8P8V - chains 3 and r of the 59 polymer chains in the assembly; structure by electron microscopy, 8.70 A resolution (very low resolution: no residue pairs are listed; an interface is given only as per-side residue counts).

Chain 3:
Molecule: 23S ribosomal RNA
Source organism: Mycoplasmoides pneumoniae M129
Sequence (2907 nucleotides; row label = number of the first residue in the row):
     1 UACAAUAAGU UACUAAGGGC UUAUGGUGGA UGCCUUGGCA CUAAUAGGCG AUGAAGGACG
    61 UGUUAACCUG CGAUAAGCUU CGGGUAGGUG GUAAGAACCU CAGAUCCGGA GAUUUCCGAA
   121 UGGAGCAAUC CGGUAGUUGG AAACAGCUAU CAUUAAUUGA UGAAUAAAUA GUCAAUUAAA
   181 GCAAUACGUG GUGAAGUGAA ACAUCUCAGU AGCCACAGGA AAAGAAAACG AAUGUGAUUC
   241 CGUGUGUAGU GGCGAGCGAA AGCGGAACAG GCCAAACUUA UCAUUAGAUA GGGGUUGUAG
   301 GGCUUGCAAU GUGGACUUGA AAACGAUAGA AGAAGCUGUU GGAAAGCAGC GCGCAAAAGG
   361 GUGAUAGCCC CGUAUUUGAA AUUGUUUUCA UACCUAGCGA GAUCCCUGAG UAGCUCGGAA
   421 AACGUUAUUU UGAGUGAAUC UGCCCAGACC AUUGGGUAAG CCUAAAUACU AAUUAGUGAC
   481 CGAUAGCGAA ACAGUACCGU GAGGGAAAGG UGAAAAGAAC CCAGAGAUGG GAGUGAAAUA
   541 GAUUCUGAAA CCAUAUGCCU ACAACGUGUC AGAGCACAUU AAUGUGUGAU GGCGUGCGUU
   601 UUGAAGUAUG AGCCGGCGAG UUAUGAUAGC AAGCGUUAGU UAACCAGGAG AUGGGGAGCU
   661 GUAGCGAAAG CGAGUUUUAA AAGAGCGUUU GUUUGUUAUU AUAGACCCGA AACGGGUUGA
   721 GCUAGUCAUG AGCAGGUUGA AGGUUGAGUA ACAUCAACUG GAGGACCGAA CCGACUCUCG
   781 UUGAAACGAU AGCGGAUGAC UUGUGAUUAG GGGUGAAAUU CCAAUCGAAA UCCGUGAUAG
   841 CUGGUUCUCG UCGAAAUAGC UUUAAGGCUA GCGUGAGAUC ACAAAUAAGU GGAGGUAAAG
   901 CUACUGAAUG UAUGAUGGCG CCACCUAGGC GUACUGAAUA CAAUUAAACU CUGAAUGCCA
   961 UUUAUUUUAU UCUCGCAGUC AGACAGUGGG GGAUAAGCUU CAUUGUCAAG AGGGGAAGAG
  1021 CCCAGAUCAU UAAAUAAGGU CCCCAAAAUA UACUAAGUGG AAAAGGAUGU GAAAGUGCUA
  1081 AAACAGCAAG GAUGUUGGCU UAGAAGCAGC CAUCGUUUAA AGAGUGCGUA ACAGCUCACU
  1141 UGUCGAGUGU UUUUGCGCCG AAGAUGUAAC GGGGCUAAGU AUAUUACCGA AUUUAUGGAU
  1201 AAGAUUUAUA UCUUGUGGUA GACGAGCGUU GUAUUGGAGU UGAAGUCAAA GCGUGAGCAU
  1261 UGGUGGAUCC AAUACAAGUG AGAAUGCCGG CAUGAGUAAC GCUUGGGAGU GAGAAUCUCC
  1321 CAAACCGAUU GACUAAGGUU UCCUGGACCA GGGUCGUCCU UCCAGGGUUA GUCUGGACCU
  1381 AAGCUGAGGC UGAAAAGCGU AGGCGAUGGA CAACAGGUUA AUAUUCCUGU ACUUACAGUU
  1441 AGACUGAUGG AGUGACAAAG AAGGUUUUCC ACCCCCAUAA UUGGAUUUGG GGAUAAAUCA
  1501 UAAGGUGGUA CAAUAGGCAA AUCCGUUGUG CAUAACAUUG AGUGAUGAUG UCGAGUGAAU
  1561 GAGUGAUCAA GUAGCGAAGG UGGUAUUAAU CAUGCUUUCA AGAAAAGCUU CUAGGGUUAA
  1621 UCUAGCUGUA ACCAGUACCG AGAACGAACA CACGUAGUCA AGGAGAGGAU CCUAAGGUUA
  1681 GCGAGUGAAC UAUAGCCAAG GAACUCUGCA AAUUAACCCC GUAAGUUAGC GAGAAGGGGU
  1741 GCUUAUGUAA AAGUAAGCCG CAGUGAAGAA CGAGGGGGGA CUGUUUAACU AAAACACAAC
  1801 UCUAUGCCAA ACCGUAAGGU GAUGUAUAUG GGGUGACACC UGCCCAGUGC UGGAAGGUUA
  1861 AAGAAGGAGG UUAGCGCAAG CGAAGCUUUU AACUGAAGCC CCAGUGAACG GCGGCCGUAA
  1921 CUAUAACGGU CCUAAGGUAG CGAAAUUCCU AGUCGGGUAA AUUCCGUCCC GCUUGAAUGG
  1981 UGUAACCAUC UCUUGACUGU CUCGGCUAUA GACUCGGUGA AAUCCAGGUA CGGGUGAAGA
  2041 CACCCGUUAG GCGCAACGGG ACGGAAAGAC CCCGUGAAGC UUUACUGUAG CUUAAUAUUG
  2101 AUCAGGACAU UAUCAUGUAG AGAAUAGGUA GGAGCAAUCG AUGCAAGUUC GCUAGGACUU
  2161 GUUGAUGCGA AAGGUGGAAU ACUACCCUUG GUUGUGUGCU GUUCUAAUUG GUAACUGUUA
  2221 UCCAGUUUCA AGACAGUGUU AGGUGGGCAG UUUGACUGGG GCGGUCGCCU CCUAAAAGGU
  2281 AACGGAGGCG UACAAAGGUA CCUUCAGUAC GGUUGGAAAU CGUAUGUAGA GUGUAAUGGU
  2341 GUAAGGGUGC UUGACUGUGA GACAUACAGG UCGAACAGGU GAGAAAUCAG GUCAUAGUGA
  2401 UCCGGUGGUC CAGUAUGGAA UGGCCAUCGC UCAACGGAUA AAAGCUACUC CGGGGAUAAC
  2461 AGGCUGAUAC UGCCCAAGAG UUCAUAUCGA CGGCAGUGUU UGGCACCUCG AUGUCGACUC
  2521 AUCUCAUCCU CGAGCUGAAG CAGGUUCGAA GGGUUCGGCU GUUCGCCGAU UAAAGAGAUA
  2581 CGUGAGUUGG GUUCAAACCG UCGUGAGACA GGUUGGUCCC UAUCUAUUGU GCCCGUAGGA
  2641 AGAUUGAAGA GUGUUGCUUC UAGUACGAGA GGACCGAAGC GAGGACACCU CUUAUGCUCC
  2701 AGUUGUAGCG CCAGCUGCAC CGCUGGGUAG UAACGUGUCU AUUAGAUAAA CGCUGAAAGC
  2761 AUCUAAGUGU GAAACUAUCU CAAAGAUUAA UCUUCCCAUU UCGCAAGAAA GUAAGAGCCG
  2821 UCAAAGACGA UGACGUUGAU AGGUUACAGG UGUAAGCAUA GUGAUAUGUU GAGCUGAGUA
  2881 AUACUAAUUG CUCGAGGACU UAUUGGA
Disordered / not traced: 1-7, 2901-2907
Modified residues: 1MG (1N-methylguanosine-5'-monophosphate) at position 783; OMG (o2'-methylguanosine-5'-monophosphate) at position 2259; 2MA (2-methyladenosine-5'-monophosphate) at position 2511
Bound ions: Mg2+ site 1: A16, G17; Mg2+ site 2 near U197 (its only coordinating residue here); Mg2+ site 3: A201, C202; Mg2+ site 4 near A222 (its only coordinating residue here); Mg2+ site 5 near A331 (its only coordinating residue here); Mg2+ site 6 near A333 (its only coordinating residue here); Mg2+ site 7 near A366 (its only coordinating residue here); Mg2+ site 8: U428, C445; Mg2+ site 9 near G442 (its only coordinating residue here); Mg2+ site 10: G447, A2415; Mg2+ site 11 near A458 (its only coordinating residue here); Mg2+ site 12: U484, A508; 139 more Mg2+ sites not listed; 1 more K+ sites not listed
Residues lining bound ligands: chloramphenicol (CLM): G2068, A2069, A2459, C2460, 2MA_2511, U2512, G2513, U2514, U2593

Chain r:
Name: 50S ribosomal protein L22
Source organism: Mycoplasmoides pneumoniae M129
Reference sequence: P75575 (RL22_MYCPN); residue numbers follow UniProt; this construct covers 1-159
Amino-acid sequence (159 residues; each row starts with the number of its first residue):
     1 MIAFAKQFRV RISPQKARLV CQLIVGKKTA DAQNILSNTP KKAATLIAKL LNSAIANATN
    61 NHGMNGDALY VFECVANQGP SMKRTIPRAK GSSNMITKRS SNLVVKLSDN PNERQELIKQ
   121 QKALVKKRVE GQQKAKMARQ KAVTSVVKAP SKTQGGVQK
Disordered / not traced: 143-159

Interface between chain 3 and chain r:
At this resolution (9 A) residue pairs are not listed: 52 residues of chain 3 and 61 of chain r lie at the interface.

Summary:
52 residues of chain 3 face 61 of chain r across their interface. Chain 3 binds chloramphenicol. A16(3) and
G17(3) form the Mg2+ site 1. A201(3) and C202(3) form the Mg2+ site 3.
Chain 3 is 23S ribosomal RNA and chain r is 50S ribosomal protein L22, both from Mycoplasmoides pneumoniae
M129; the structure, Mycoplasma pneumoniae di-ribosome in chloramphenicol-treated cells (leading 70S), was
determined by electron microscopy together with 8P6P, 8P7X, 8P7Y, 8P8B and 8P8W from the same study.
